7X49 - chains L and H of the 6 polymer chains in the assembly; structure by electron microscopy, 3.13 A resolution.

Chain L:
Molecule: 8A10 light chain
Organism: Mus musculus
Sequence (108 residues; numbered 1 to 108; the number before each row is that of its first residue):
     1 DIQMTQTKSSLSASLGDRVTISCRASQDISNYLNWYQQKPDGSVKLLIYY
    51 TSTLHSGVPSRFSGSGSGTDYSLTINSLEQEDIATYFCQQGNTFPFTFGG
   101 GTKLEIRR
Not modelled in the structure: 7-8
Cystine bridges: Cys-23/Cys-88

Chain H:
Molecule: 8A10 heavy chain
Organism: Mus musculus
Sequence (118 residues; numbered 1 to 118; the number before each row is that of its first residue):
     1 QVQLQQSAAELARPGASVKMSCKASGYTFTTYTMHWVKQRPGQGLEWIGY
    51 INPSSRYTEYNQKFKDKTTLTADKSSSTAYMQLSSLTFEDSAVYYCARRS
   101 EADRFVYWGQGTLVTVSA
Not modelled in the structure: 1
Cystine bridges: Cys-22/Cys-96

How chain L and chain H interact:
Pairs across the interface (20):
  Asn-34(L) / Asp-103(H)  hydrogen bond
  Tyr-36(L) / Phe-105(H)  hydrogen bond (side chain-backbone)
  Tyr-36(L) / Trp-108(H)
  Gln-38(L) / Gln-39(H)  hydrogen bond
  Gln-38(L) / Tyr-95(H)  hydrogen bond
  Gly-42(L) / Tyr-95(H)  hydrogen bond (backbone-side chain)
  Gly-42(L) / Gln-110(H)
  Val-44(L) / Trp-108(H)
  Tyr-49(L) / Arg-104(H)  hydrogen bond (backbone-side chain)
  His-55(L) / Val-106(H)
  Phe-87(L) / Gln-39(H)
  Phe-87(L) / Leu-45(H)  hydrophobic
  Gln-89(L) / Asp-103(H)
  Gly-91(L) / Asp-103(H)
  Phe-94(L) / Trp-47(H)  hydrophobic
  Pro-95(L) / Trp-47(H)  hydrophobic
  Pro-95(L) / Asn-61(H)
  Phe-96(L) / Trp-47(H)
  Phe-96(L) / Asp-103(H)
  Phe-98(L) / Leu-45(H)  hydrophobic
Interface residues without a listed pair, chain L (17 interface residues in all): Leu-46, Tyr-50, Gly-99
Interface residues without a listed pair, chain H (17 interface residues in all): His-35, Val-37, Gly-44, Glu-59, Tyr-60, Arg-99

In short:
The chain L/chain H interface involves 17 residues from each chain; the contacts include 6 hydrogen bonds.
Polar pairs include Asn-34(L)/Asp-103(H), Tyr-36(L)/Phe-105(H) and Gln-38(L)/Gln-39(H).
Here chain L is 8A10 light chain and chain H is 8A10 heavy chain, both from Mus musculus. Entry 7X49 (Cryo-EM
structure of Coxsackievirus B1 mature virion in complex with nAb 8A10 (classified from CVB1 mature ...) was
determined by electron microscopy together with 7X2G, 7X2I, 7X2O, 7X2T, 7X2W, 7X35 and 7 further entries from
the same study.
